PDB entry 8G70 | electron microscopy, 3.40 A resolution | chains A and B of the 12 polymer chains in the assembly

[Chain A (and B)]
Molecule: Spike glycoprotein
From: Severe acute respiratory syndrome coronavirus 2
Notes: chain B of this document is another copy of the same molecule, construct and numbering; everything in this record applies to it too
UniProtKB: P0DTC2 (SPIKE_SARS2); numbering as in UniProt (aligned over 14-1211)
Sequence (1234 residues; numbered 14 to 1247; the number before each row is that of its first residue):
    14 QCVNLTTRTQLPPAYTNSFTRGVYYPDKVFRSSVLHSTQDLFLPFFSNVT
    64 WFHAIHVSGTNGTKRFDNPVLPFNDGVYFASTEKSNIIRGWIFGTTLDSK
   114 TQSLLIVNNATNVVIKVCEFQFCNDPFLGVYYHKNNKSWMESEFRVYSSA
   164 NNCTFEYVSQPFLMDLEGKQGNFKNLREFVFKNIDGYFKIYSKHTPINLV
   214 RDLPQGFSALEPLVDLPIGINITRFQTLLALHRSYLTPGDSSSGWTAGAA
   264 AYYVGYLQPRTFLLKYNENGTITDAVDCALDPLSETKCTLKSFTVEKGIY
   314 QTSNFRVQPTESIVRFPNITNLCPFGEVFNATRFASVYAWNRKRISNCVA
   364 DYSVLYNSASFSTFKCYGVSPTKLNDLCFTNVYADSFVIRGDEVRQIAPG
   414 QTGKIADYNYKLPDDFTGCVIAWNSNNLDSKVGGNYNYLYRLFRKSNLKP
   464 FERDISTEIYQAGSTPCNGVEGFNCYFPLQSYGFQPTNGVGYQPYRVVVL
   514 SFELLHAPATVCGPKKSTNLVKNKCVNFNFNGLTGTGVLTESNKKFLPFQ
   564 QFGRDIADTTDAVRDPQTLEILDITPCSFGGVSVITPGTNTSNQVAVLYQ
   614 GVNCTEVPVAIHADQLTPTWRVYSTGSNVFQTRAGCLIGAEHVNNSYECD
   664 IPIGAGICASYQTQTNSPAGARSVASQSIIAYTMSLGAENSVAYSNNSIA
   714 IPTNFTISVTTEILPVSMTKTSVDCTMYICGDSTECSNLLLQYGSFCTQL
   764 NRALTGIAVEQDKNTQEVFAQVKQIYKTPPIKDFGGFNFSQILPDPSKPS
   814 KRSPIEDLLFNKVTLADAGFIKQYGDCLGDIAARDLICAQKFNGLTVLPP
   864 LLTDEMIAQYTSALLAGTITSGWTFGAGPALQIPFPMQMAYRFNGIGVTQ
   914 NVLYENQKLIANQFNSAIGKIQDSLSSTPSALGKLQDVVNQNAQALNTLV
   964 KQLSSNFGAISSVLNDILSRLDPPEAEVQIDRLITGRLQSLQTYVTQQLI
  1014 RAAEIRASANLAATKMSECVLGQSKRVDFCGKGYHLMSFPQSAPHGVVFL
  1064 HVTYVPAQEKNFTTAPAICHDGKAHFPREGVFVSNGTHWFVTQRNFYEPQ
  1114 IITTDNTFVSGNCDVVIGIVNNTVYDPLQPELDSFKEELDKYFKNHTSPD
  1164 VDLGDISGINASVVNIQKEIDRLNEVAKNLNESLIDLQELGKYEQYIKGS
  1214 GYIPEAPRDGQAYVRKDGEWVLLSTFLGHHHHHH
Unresolved in the structure: 181-183, 623-630, 677-689, 828-854, 1148-1247 (chain B: 181-183, 626-631, 677-688, 828-853, 1148-1247)
Cystine bridges: Cys15-Cys136, Cys131-Cys166, Cys291-Cys301, Cys336-Cys361, Cys379-Cys432, Cys391-Cys525, Cys480-Cys488, Cys538-Cys590, Cys617-Cys649, Cys662-Cys671, Cys738-Cys760, Cys743-Cys749, Cys1032-Cys1043, Cys1082-Cys1126
Covalent attachments: N-acetylglucosamine (NAG) linked to Asn17, Asn61, Asn74, Asn122, Asn149, Asn165, Asn234, Asn282, Asn331, Asn343, Asn603, Asn616, Asn657, Asn709, Asn717, Asn801, Asn1074, Asn1098, Asn1134
Construct notes: conflict Gly614 (Asp in P0DTC2), Ala682 (Arg in P0DTC2), Gly683 (Arg in P0DTC2), Pro817 (Phe in P0DTC2), Pro892 (Ala in P0DTC2), Pro899 (Ala in P0DTC2), Pro942 (Ala in P0DTC2), Pro986 (Lys in P0DTC2), Pro987 (Val in P0DTC2); expression tag (1212-1247)
Curated features (UniProtKB/Swiss-Prot):
  - region: Asn280 to Cys301 (Putative superantigen), Arg403 to Asp405 (Integrin-binding motif), Asn448 to Phe456 (Immunodominant HLA epitope recognized by the CD8+), Pro681, Ala684 (Putative superantigen), Ser816 to Tyr837 (Fusion peptide 1), Lys835 to Phe855 (Fusion peptide 2), Asp1163 to Glu1202 (Heptad repeat 2)
  - site (Cleavage): Arg685, Ser686, Arg815, Ser816
  - glycosylation: Asn17 (N-linked (GlcNAc...) (complex) asparagine), Asn61 (N-linked (GlcNAc...) (hybrid) asparagine), Asn74 (N-linked (GlcNAc...) (complex) asparagine), Asn122 (N-linked (GlcNAc...) (hybrid) asparagine), Asn149 (N-linked (GlcNAc...) (complex) asparagine), Asn165 (N-linked (GlcNAc...) (complex) asparagine), Asn234 (N-linked (GlcNAc...) (high mannose) asparagine), Asn282 (N-linked (GlcNAc...) (complex) asparagine), Thr323 (O-linked (GalNAc) threonine), Ser325 (O-linked (HexNAc...) serine), Asn331 (N-linked (GlcNAc...) (complex) asparagine), Asn343 (N-linked (GlcNAc...) (complex) asparagine), Asn603 (N-linked (GlcNAc...) (hybrid) asparagine), Asn616 (N-linked (GlcNAc...) (complex) asparagine), Asn657 (N-linked (GlcNAc...) (complex) asparagine), Thr676 (O-linked (GlcNAc...) threonine), Thr678 (O-linked (GlcNAc...) threonine), Asn709 (N-linked (GlcNAc...) (high mannose) asparagine), Asn717 (N-linked (GlcNAc...) (hybrid) asparagine), Asn801 (N-linked (GlcNAc...) (hybrid) asparagine) and 6 more in UniProt
  - natural variant: Leu18 (L18F: In strain: Beta/B.1.351, Gamma/P.1 and 1 more), Thr19 (T19I: In strain: Omicron/BQ.1.1, Omicron/XBB.1.5 and 1 more; T19R: In strain: Delta/B.1.617.2, Omicron/BA.2 and 4 more), Thr20 (T20N: In strain: Gamma/P.1), Leu24 to Ala27 (sequence variant, change not given here; In strain: Omicron/BA.2, Omicron/BA.2.12.1 and 6 more), Pro26 (P26S: In strain: Gamma/P.1), Gln52 (Q52H: In strain: Omicron/EG.5.1), Ala67 (A67V: In strain: Eta/B.1.525, Omicron/BA.1), His69 to Val70 (deletion: In strain: Alpha/B.1.1.7, Eta/B.1.525 and 5 more), Gly75 (G75V: In strain: Lambda/C.37), Thr76 (T76I: In strain: Lambda/C.37), Asp80 (D80A: In strain: Beta/B.1.351), Val83 (V83A: In strain: Omicron/XBB.1.5, Omicron/EG.5.1), 80 further natural variant entries in UniProt
  - mutagenesis: His69 to Val70 (Increased incorporation of cleaved spike into virions), Asn121 (N121Q: Partial loss of biliverdin affinity), Arg190 (R190K: Partial loss of biliverdin affinity), Asn234 (N234Q: Increased resistance to neutralizing antibodies), Asn331 (N331Q: Reduced viral infectivity), Asn343 (N343Q: Reduced viral infectivity), Leu452 (L452R: Increased resistance to neutralizing antibodies. Decreases HLA binding to NF9 epitope. Increased binding affinity to human ACE2), Tyr453 (Y453F: Decreased HLA binding to NF9 epitope. Increased binding affinity to human ACE2), Ala475 (A475V: Increased resistance to neutralizing antibodies), Val483 (V483A: Increased resistance to neutralizing antibodies), Glu484 (E484D: Increased replication in human TMEM106B overexpressing cells), Phe490 (F490L: Increased resistance to neutralizing antibodies and human covalescent sera neutralization), 11 further mutagenesis entries in UniProt

[Interface between chain A and chain B]
Residue-residue contacts (132):
  Gln314(A) - Thr768(B)
  Asn317(A) - Asp737(B)
  Asn317(A) - Met740(B)  hydrogen bond
  Arg319(A) - Met740(B)
  Arg319(A) - Asp745(B)  salt bridge
  Gly381(A) - Arg983(B)  hydrogen bond (backbone-side chain)
  Gly381(A) - Leu984(B)
  Val382(A) - Arg983(B)
  Val382(A) - Leu984(B)
  Ser383(A) - Arg983(B)  hydrogen bond (backbone-backbone)
  Ser383(A) - Leu984(B)  hydrogen bond (side chain-backbone)
  Ser383(A) - Asp985(B)
  Thr385(A) - Asp985(B)
  Lys386(A) - Leu981(B)  hydrogen bond (side chain-backbone)
  Leu390(A) - Arg983(B)
  Asn394(A) - Tyr200(B)
  Leu517(A) - Arg983(B)
  Thr547(A) - Asn978(B)
  Thr549(A) - Asp745(B)
  Lys557(A) - Phe43(B)
  Lys558(A) - Phe43(B)
  Phe559(A) - Phe43(B)  hydrophobic
  Leu560(A) - Tyr38(B)  hydrophobic
  Phe562(A) - Tyr38(B)  hydrophobic
  Phe562(A) - Asp40(B)
  Phe562(A) - Lys41(B)
  Phe562(A) - Pro225(B)  hydrophobic
  Gln563(A) - Lys41(B)
  Gln563(A) - Val42(B)  hydrogen bond (side chain-backbone)
  Gln563(A) - Phe43(B)
  Gln564(A) - Lys41(B)  hydrogen bond (backbone-backbone)
  Phe565(A) - Lys41(B)
  Phe565(A) - Val42(B)
  Phe565(A) - Phe43(B)  hydrogen bond (backbone-backbone)
  Gly566(A) - Phe43(B)
  Arg567(A) - Val42(B)
  Arg567(A) - Phe43(B)  hydrogen bond (backbone-backbone)
  Arg567(A) - Arg44(B)
  Asp568(A) - Phe43(B)
  Asp568(A) - Arg44(B)
  Asp568(A) - Ser45(B)
  Ala570(A) - Lys964(B)
  Asp571(A) - Asn856(B)
  Asp571(A) - Val963(B)
  Pro589(A) - Phe855(B)  hydrophobic
  Phe592(A) - Met740(B)  hydrophobic
  Phe592(A) - Gly857(B)
  Phe592(A) - Thr859(B)
  Pro665(A) - Leu864(B)  hydrophobic
  Ala668(A) - Pro863(B)  hydrogen bond (backbone-backbone)
  Ala668(A) - Leu864(B)
  Gly669(A) - Leu864(B)  hydrogen bond (backbone-backbone)
  Met697(A) - Leu865(B)  hydrophobic
  Leu699(A) - Ile788(B)  hydrophobic
  Leu699(A) - Met869(B)  hydrophobic
  Leu699(A) - Gln872(B)
  Leu699(A) - Tyr873(B)
  Ala701(A) - Gln787(B)
  Ala701(A) - Ile788(B)  hydrogen bond (backbone-backbone)
  Glu702(A) - Ile788(B)
  Glu702(A) - Lys790(B)  salt bridge
  Asn703(A) - Gln787(B)  hydrogen bond
  Asn703(A) - Ile788(B)  hydrogen bond (backbone-backbone)
  Asn703(A) - Tyr789(B)
  Asn703(A) - Lys790(B)
  Val705(A) - Tyr789(B)  hydrophobic
  Val705(A) - Thr883(B)
  Val705(A) - Gln895(B)
  Ala706(A) - Gln895(B)
  Tyr707(A) - Pro792(B)  hydrophobic
  Tyr707(A) - Asp796(B)  hydrogen bond (side chain-backbone)
  Tyr707(A) - Phe797(B)
  Tyr707(A) - Ile896(B)
  Tyr707(A) - Pro897(B)  hydrophobic
  Ser708(A) - Pro897(B)
  Asn709(A) - Asp796(B)
  Asn709(A) - Pro897(B)
  Ser711(A) - Gln895(B)
  Ser711(A) - Pro897(B)
  Ile712(A) - Gln895(B)
  Ile712(A) - Ile896(B)  hydrophobic
  Ala713(A) - Leu894(B)  hydrophobic
  Ala713(A) - Gln895(B)  hydrogen bond (backbone-backbone)
  Pro715(A) - Leu894(B)  hydrophobic
  Gln954(A) - Arg765(B)
  Gln957(A) - Arg765(B)  hydrogen bond
  Thr961(A) - Gln762(B)
  Gln965(A) - Tyr756(B)  hydrogen bond (side chain-backbone)
  Gln965(A) - Gly757(B)
  Gln965(A) - Ser758(B)
  Gln965(A) - Phe759(B)
  Ser968(A) - Gln755(B)
  Ser968(A) - Tyr756(B)
  Ser968(A) - Gly757(B)  hydrogen bond (side chain-backbone)
  Asn969(A) - Gln755(B)
  Phe970(A) - Gln755(B)
  Phe970(A) - Tyr756(B)
  Gly971(A) - Gln755(B)
  Arg995(A) - Asp994(B)  salt bridge
  Thr1006(A) - Gln1005(B)
  Ile1013(A) - Leu1012(B)  hydrophobic
  Glu1017(A) - Arg1019(B)  salt bridge
  Ala1020(A) - Arg1019(B)
  Arg1039(A) - Thr1027(B)
  Arg1039(A) - Glu1031(B)  salt bridge
  Arg1039(A) - Arg1039(B)
  Val1040(A) - Ser1030(B)
  Asp1041(A) - Gly889(B)
  Gly1046(A) - Ala890(B)
  Tyr1047(A) - Ala890(B)
  Pro1069(A) - Pro892(B)
  Glu1072(A) - Pro892(B)
  Glu1072(A) - Leu894(B)
  Thr1077(A) - Met900(B)  hydrogen bond
  Ala1078(A) - Met900(B)
  Pro1079(A) - Met900(B)
  Pro1079(A) - Tyr917(B)  hydrophobic
  Phe1089(A) - Tyr917(B)  hydrophobic
  Pro1090(A) - Gln913(B)
  Val1094(A) - Tyr904(B)
  Arg1107(A) - Tyr904(B)
  Arg1107(A) - Asn907(B)
  Phe1121(A) - Thr912(B)
  Phe1121(A) - Asn914(B)
  Ser1123(A) - Asn914(B)
  Ser1123(A) - Glu918(B)
  Val1128(A) - Glu918(B)
  Val1129(A) - Tyr917(B)
  Ile1130(A) - Gln920(B)
  Ile1130(A) - Lys921(B)
  Leu1141(A) - Glu1144(B)
  Leu1145(A) - Glu1144(B)
Other interface residues (no listed pair), chain A (93 interface residues in all): Thr430, Ala520, Pro521, Ala647, Gly667, Cys671, Gly700, Ser704, Asn710, Gln1002, Val1068, Ala1070, Gly1093, Gly1124
Other interface residues (no listed pair), chain B (86 interface residues in all): Val47, Gly744, Lys786, Leu858, Pro862, Thr866, Gly891, Ala893, Phe898, Leu966, Ser982, Gln1002, Leu1034, Gly1035, Leu1141

[In short]
Chain A and chain B form an interface of 93 and 86 residues respectively; the contacts include 20 hydrogen
bonds and 5 salt bridges. Polar contacts include Arg319(A)-Asp745(B), Glu702(A)-Lys790(B) and
Arg995(A)-Asp994(B).
Chain A and chain B are both Spike glycoprotein (Severe acute respiratory syndrome coronavirus 2); the
structure, SARS-CoV-2 spike/nanobody mixture complex, was determined by electron microscopy.
